PDB entry 2F6N | X-ray diffraction, 2.00 A resolution | chains A and B

Chain A (and B):
Name: bromodomain PHD finger transcription factor
From: Homo sapiens
Notes: fragment: finger-linker-bromodomain (residues 2583-2751); chain B of this document is another copy of the same molecule, construct and numbering; everything in this record applies to it too
UniProt: Q7Z7D6 (Q7Z7D6_HUMAN); residues 6-174 here correspond to UniProt positions 2583-2751 (UniProt number = residue number + 2577)
Amino-acid sequence (174 residues; each row starts with the number of its first residue):
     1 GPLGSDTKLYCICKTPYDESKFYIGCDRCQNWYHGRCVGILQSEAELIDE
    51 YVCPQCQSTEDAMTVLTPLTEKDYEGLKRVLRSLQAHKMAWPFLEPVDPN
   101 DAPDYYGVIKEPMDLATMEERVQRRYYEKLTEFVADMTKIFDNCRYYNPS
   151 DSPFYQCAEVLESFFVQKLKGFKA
Disordered / not traced: 1-7, 174 (chain B: 1-7, 171-174)
Differences from the reference sequence: cloning artifact (1-5); modified residue (63, 89, 113, 118, 137)
Modified / non-standard residues: Mse63, Mse89, Mse113, Mse118, Mse137 (selenomethionine; parent Met)
Ion coordination: Zn2+ site 1: C11, C13, H34, C37; Zn2+ site 2: C26, C29, C53, C56

Interface between chain A and chain B:
Pairs across the interface (18; chain A residue first):
  Y17(A) - Q42(B)  hydrogen bond
  D18(A) - Q42(B)
  E19(A) - L41(B)
  E19(A) - Q42(B)  hydrogen bond (side chain-backbone)
  S20(A) - K21(B)
  S20(A) - F22(B)  hydrogen bond (backbone-backbone)
  S20(A) - R36(B)
  K21(A) - S20(B)
  K21(A) - F22(B)
  K21(A) - Q42(B)  hydrogen bond (backbone-side chain)
  F22(A) - S20(B)  hydrogen bond (backbone-backbone)
  F22(A) - K21(B)
  F22(A) - F22(B)
  L41(A) - E19(B)
  Q42(A) - Y17(B)  hydrogen bond
  Q42(A) - E19(B)  hydrogen bond (backbone-side chain)
  Q42(A) - K21(B)  hydrogen bond (side chain-backbone)
  E46(A) - W32(B)
Interface residues without a listed pair, chain A (12 interface residues in all): Y23, R36, I40
Interface residues without a listed pair, chain B (12 interface residues in all): D18, Y23, I40

Overview:
Chain A and chain B each contribute 12 residues to their interface, with 8 hydrogen bonds. Polar contacts
include Y17(A)-Q42(B), E19(A)-Q42(B) and K21(A)-Q42(B). C11(A), C13(A), H34(A) and C37(A) form the Zn2+ site
1. C26(A), C29(A), C53(A) and C56(A) coordinate Zn2+ site 2.
Chain A and chain B are both bromodomain PHD finger transcription factor (Homo sapiens); the structure,
Crystal structure of PHD finger-linker-bromodomain fragment of human BPTF in the free form, was determined by
X-ray diffraction (same publication as 2F6J and 2FSA).
